PDB entry 1CVA | X-ray diffraction, 2.25 A resolution | chain A

[Chain A]
Protein: Carbonic anhydrase II
Source organism: Homo sapiens
Notes: EC 4.2.1.1
UniProt: P00918 (CAH2_HUMAN); the author numbering skips numbers that UniProt does not, so the offset changes along the chain: 2-125 = UniProt 1-124; 127-261 = UniProt 125-259
Chain sequence (259 residues; row label = number of the first residue in the row; note: 1 number in that range is skipped by the numbering (no residue carries it; nothing is unmodelled there)):
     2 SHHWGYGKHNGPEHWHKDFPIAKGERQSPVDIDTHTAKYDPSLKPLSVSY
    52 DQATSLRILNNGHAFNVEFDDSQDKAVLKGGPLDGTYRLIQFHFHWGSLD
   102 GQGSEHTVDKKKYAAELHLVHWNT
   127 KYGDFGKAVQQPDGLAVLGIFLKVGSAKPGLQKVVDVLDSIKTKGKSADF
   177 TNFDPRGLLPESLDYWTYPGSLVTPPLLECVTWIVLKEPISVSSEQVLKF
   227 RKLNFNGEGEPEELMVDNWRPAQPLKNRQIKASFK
Disordered / not traced: 2-4, 261
Differences from the reference sequence: conflict Val199 (Thr197 in P00918)
Metal / ion sites: Zn2+: His94, His96, His119 (together with azide ion)

[Summary]
His94, His96 and His119 coordinate Zn2+.
Chain A is Carbonic anhydrase II (Homo sapiens); the structure, Structural and functional importance of a
conserved hydrogen bond network in human carbonic anhydrase II, was determined by X-ray diffraction (same
publication as 1CVB).
